8IH5 - chains C and E of the 6 polymer chains in the assembly; structure by electron microscopy, 4.00 A resolution.

[Chain C (and E)]
Protein: Syn-copalyl diphosphate synthase, chloroplastic
Organism: Oryza sativa Japonica Group
Notes: EC 5.5.1.14; chain E of this document is another copy of the same molecule, construct and numbering; everything in this record applies to it too
UniProtKB: Q0JF02 (CPS4_ORYSJ); residues 1-767 here = UniProt positions 1-767
Chain sequence (775 residues; each row starts with the number of its first residue):
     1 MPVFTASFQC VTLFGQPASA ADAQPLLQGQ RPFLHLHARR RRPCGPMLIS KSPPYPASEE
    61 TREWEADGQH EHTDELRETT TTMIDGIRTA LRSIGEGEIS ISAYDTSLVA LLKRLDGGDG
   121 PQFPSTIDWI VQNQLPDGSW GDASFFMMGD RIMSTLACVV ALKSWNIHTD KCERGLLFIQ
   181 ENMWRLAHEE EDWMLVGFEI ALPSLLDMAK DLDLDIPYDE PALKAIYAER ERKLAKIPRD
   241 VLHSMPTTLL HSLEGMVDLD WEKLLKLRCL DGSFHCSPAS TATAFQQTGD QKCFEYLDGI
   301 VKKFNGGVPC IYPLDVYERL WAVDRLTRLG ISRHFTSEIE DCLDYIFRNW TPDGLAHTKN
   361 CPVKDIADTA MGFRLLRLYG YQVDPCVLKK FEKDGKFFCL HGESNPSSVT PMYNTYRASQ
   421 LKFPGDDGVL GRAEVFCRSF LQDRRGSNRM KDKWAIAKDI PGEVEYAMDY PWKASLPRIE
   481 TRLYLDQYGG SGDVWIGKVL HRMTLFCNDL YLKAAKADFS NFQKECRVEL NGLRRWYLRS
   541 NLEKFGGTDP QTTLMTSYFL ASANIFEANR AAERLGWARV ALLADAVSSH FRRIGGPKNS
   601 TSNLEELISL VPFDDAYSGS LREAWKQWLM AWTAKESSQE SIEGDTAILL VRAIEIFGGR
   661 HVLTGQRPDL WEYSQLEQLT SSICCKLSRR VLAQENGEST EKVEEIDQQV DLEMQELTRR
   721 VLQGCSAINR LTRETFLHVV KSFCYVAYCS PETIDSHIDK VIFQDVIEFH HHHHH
Unresolved in the structure: 1-79, 117-120, 768-775 (chain E: 1-79, 768-775)
Differences from the reference sequence: conflict Ala367 (Asp in Q0JF02); expression tag (768-775)
Curated features (UniProtKB/Swiss-Prot):
  - motif: Asp365, Ile366, Asp368 (DXDD motif)
  - binding site (substrate): Lys233, Lys453
  - binding site (Mg(2+)): Asp365
Small-molecule neighbours: geranylgeranyl diphosphate (GRG): Met194, Leu195, Val196, Gly197, Glu199, Lys233, Thr248, His275, Ile311, Tyr317, His357, Asp365, Ala367, Cys399, Leu400, Ser404, Asn405, Lys453, Trp454
Reported in the primary citation:
  - binding site for geranylgeranyl diphosphate: Met194, Glu199, Lys233, His251, His275, Ile311, Leu314, Tyr317, His357, Asp365, Leu400, Asn405, Lys453
  - mutagenesis - V196A, H275L/H357W, H275L/Y317F, H275L/I311V/Y317F, H275L/C310D/I311V/Y317F, I311A, Y317A, Y317F/H357W, L400A: abolished catalytic activity
  - mutagenesis - V196I, H275L, H275L/Y317F/H357W, Q291A, I311V, L314A, L314F, Y317F, H334A, H357A, H357W, L400F, R535A, R733A: decreased catalytic activity
  - specificity-determining residues: His275, Ile311 (from molecular simulation)
  - catalytic residues: His501 (proposed by the authors, not directly observed)
  - specificity-determining residues: Leu314, Tyr317, His357 (proposed by the authors, not directly observed)
  - mutagenesis - S674A/E677A: unchanged catalytic activity

[How chain C and chain E interact]
Contacting residue pairs (8; chain C residue first):
  Asp344(C) - Leu538(E)
  Phe347(C) - Arg539(E)
  Arg348(C) - Leu538(E)
  Arg348(C) - Glu543(E)
  Tyr381(C) - Arg539(E)  hydrogen bond
  Gly665(C) - Asp615(E)
  Gln666(C) - Asp614(E)
  Pro668(C) - Phe613(E)  hydrophobic
Also at the interface, not in a pair above, chain C (8 interface residues in all): Gly380

[Overview]
8 residues of chain C face 6 of chain E across their interface; the contacts include 1 hydrogen bond. The
hydrogen-bonded pair is Tyr381(C)-Arg539(E). Chain C binds geranylgeranyl diphosphate. From the paper: the
catalytic residue His501(C); V196I, H275L and H275L/Y317F/H357W of chain C, among others, reduce catalytic
activity; 24 substitutions were tested in all.
Chain C and chain E are both Syn-copalyl diphosphate synthase, chloroplastic (Oryza sativa Japonica Group);
the structure, The cryo-EM structure of OsCyc1 that complexed with GGPP, was determined by electron microscopy
together with 8I6P, 8I6T, 8I6U and 8KBW from the same study.
